Entry 8YTO (X-ray diffraction, 1.04 A resolution); this record covers chain A.

== Chain A ==
Protein: Single-chain Fv antibody of E11
Source organism: Mus musculus
Notes: antibody fragment or engineered binder
Amino-acid sequence (248 residues; numbered 1 to 248; the number before each row is that of its first residue):
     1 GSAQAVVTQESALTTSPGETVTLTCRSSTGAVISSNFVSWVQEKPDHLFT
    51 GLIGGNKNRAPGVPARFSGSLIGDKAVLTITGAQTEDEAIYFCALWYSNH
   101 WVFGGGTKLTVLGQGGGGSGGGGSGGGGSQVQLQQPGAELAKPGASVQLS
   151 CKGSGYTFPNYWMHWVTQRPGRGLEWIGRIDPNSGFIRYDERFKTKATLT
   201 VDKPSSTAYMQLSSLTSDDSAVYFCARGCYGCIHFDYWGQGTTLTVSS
Not modelled in the structure: 116-127
Cystine bridges: Cys25-Cys93, Cys151-Cys225, Cys229-Cys232
Residues lining bound ligands: A1LZO (2-[2-(3-nitro-4-oxidanyl-phenyl)ethanoylamino]ethanoic acid): Phe37, Trp96, Trp101, Trp162, His164, Arg179, Arg188, Cys229, Tyr230, Gly231, His234

== Summary ==
Ligands of chain A: compound A1LZO.
Chain A is Single-chain Fv antibody of E11 (Mus musculus); the structure, Single-chain Fv antibody of E11
complex with NP-glycine, was determined by X-ray diffraction (same publication as 8YTN and 8YTP).
